3OUK - chain A; structure by X-ray diffraction, 3.40 A resolution.

# Chain A
Molecule: Probable conserved transmembrane protein
From: Mycobacterium tuberculosis
Notes: fragment: Intracellular construct
UniProt: O05435 (O05435_MYCTU); residues -2 to 282 here correspond to UniProt positions 679-963 (UniProt number = residue number + 681)
Chain sequence (285 residues; numbered -2 to 282; the number before each row is that of its first residue; numbers below 1 keep their minus sign (Ala-2 is residue -2)):
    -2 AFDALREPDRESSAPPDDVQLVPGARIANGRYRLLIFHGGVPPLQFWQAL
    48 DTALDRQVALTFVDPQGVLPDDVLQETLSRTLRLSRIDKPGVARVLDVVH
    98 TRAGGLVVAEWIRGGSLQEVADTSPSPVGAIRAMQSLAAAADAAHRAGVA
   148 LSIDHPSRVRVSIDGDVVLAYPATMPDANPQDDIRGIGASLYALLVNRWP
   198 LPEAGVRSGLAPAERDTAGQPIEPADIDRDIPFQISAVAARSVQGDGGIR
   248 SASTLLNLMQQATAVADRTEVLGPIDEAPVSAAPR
Not modelled in the structure: -2 to 16, 265-282
What the authors report for this chain:
  - mutagenesis - R28A, D94A: decreased expression

# Overview
The paper reports that R28A and D94A reduce expression.
Chain A is Probable conserved transmembrane protein (Mycobacterium tuberculosis); the structure, Crystal
structure of Rv3910 from Mycobacterium Tuberculosis, was determined by X-ray diffraction (same publication as
3OTV, 3OUN and 3UQC).
